PDB entry 9L5S | electron microscopy, 2.90 A resolution | chains 2 and A of the 41 polymer chains in the assembly

Chain 2:
Molecule: U2 snRNA
Source organism: Chaetomium thermophilum (strain DSM 1495 / CBS 144.50 / IMI 039719)
Sequence (193 nucleotides; each row starts with the number of its first residue):
     1 AGCUCUCUUUGCCUUUUGGCUUAGAUCAAGUGUAGUAUCUGUUCUUUUCA
    51 GUUUAAUCUCUGAAACUGCUCUACGGAGCAGAAUCGUGAUUAUACUAAUU
   101 UUUGGCCUUCGGCGGACUUCCCUCUGGGCUUGCCCAUGGUCGUCUGCCAC
   151 AGUGUCCCUGGUAUUACACUGCCUCCAGGUGACGCGACCUUCC
Not modelled in the structure: 38-193

Chain A:
Protein: PRP8
Source organism: Chaetomium thermophilum (strain DSM 1495 / CBS 144.50 / IMI 039719)
Chain sequence (2463 residues; each row starts with the number of its first residue):
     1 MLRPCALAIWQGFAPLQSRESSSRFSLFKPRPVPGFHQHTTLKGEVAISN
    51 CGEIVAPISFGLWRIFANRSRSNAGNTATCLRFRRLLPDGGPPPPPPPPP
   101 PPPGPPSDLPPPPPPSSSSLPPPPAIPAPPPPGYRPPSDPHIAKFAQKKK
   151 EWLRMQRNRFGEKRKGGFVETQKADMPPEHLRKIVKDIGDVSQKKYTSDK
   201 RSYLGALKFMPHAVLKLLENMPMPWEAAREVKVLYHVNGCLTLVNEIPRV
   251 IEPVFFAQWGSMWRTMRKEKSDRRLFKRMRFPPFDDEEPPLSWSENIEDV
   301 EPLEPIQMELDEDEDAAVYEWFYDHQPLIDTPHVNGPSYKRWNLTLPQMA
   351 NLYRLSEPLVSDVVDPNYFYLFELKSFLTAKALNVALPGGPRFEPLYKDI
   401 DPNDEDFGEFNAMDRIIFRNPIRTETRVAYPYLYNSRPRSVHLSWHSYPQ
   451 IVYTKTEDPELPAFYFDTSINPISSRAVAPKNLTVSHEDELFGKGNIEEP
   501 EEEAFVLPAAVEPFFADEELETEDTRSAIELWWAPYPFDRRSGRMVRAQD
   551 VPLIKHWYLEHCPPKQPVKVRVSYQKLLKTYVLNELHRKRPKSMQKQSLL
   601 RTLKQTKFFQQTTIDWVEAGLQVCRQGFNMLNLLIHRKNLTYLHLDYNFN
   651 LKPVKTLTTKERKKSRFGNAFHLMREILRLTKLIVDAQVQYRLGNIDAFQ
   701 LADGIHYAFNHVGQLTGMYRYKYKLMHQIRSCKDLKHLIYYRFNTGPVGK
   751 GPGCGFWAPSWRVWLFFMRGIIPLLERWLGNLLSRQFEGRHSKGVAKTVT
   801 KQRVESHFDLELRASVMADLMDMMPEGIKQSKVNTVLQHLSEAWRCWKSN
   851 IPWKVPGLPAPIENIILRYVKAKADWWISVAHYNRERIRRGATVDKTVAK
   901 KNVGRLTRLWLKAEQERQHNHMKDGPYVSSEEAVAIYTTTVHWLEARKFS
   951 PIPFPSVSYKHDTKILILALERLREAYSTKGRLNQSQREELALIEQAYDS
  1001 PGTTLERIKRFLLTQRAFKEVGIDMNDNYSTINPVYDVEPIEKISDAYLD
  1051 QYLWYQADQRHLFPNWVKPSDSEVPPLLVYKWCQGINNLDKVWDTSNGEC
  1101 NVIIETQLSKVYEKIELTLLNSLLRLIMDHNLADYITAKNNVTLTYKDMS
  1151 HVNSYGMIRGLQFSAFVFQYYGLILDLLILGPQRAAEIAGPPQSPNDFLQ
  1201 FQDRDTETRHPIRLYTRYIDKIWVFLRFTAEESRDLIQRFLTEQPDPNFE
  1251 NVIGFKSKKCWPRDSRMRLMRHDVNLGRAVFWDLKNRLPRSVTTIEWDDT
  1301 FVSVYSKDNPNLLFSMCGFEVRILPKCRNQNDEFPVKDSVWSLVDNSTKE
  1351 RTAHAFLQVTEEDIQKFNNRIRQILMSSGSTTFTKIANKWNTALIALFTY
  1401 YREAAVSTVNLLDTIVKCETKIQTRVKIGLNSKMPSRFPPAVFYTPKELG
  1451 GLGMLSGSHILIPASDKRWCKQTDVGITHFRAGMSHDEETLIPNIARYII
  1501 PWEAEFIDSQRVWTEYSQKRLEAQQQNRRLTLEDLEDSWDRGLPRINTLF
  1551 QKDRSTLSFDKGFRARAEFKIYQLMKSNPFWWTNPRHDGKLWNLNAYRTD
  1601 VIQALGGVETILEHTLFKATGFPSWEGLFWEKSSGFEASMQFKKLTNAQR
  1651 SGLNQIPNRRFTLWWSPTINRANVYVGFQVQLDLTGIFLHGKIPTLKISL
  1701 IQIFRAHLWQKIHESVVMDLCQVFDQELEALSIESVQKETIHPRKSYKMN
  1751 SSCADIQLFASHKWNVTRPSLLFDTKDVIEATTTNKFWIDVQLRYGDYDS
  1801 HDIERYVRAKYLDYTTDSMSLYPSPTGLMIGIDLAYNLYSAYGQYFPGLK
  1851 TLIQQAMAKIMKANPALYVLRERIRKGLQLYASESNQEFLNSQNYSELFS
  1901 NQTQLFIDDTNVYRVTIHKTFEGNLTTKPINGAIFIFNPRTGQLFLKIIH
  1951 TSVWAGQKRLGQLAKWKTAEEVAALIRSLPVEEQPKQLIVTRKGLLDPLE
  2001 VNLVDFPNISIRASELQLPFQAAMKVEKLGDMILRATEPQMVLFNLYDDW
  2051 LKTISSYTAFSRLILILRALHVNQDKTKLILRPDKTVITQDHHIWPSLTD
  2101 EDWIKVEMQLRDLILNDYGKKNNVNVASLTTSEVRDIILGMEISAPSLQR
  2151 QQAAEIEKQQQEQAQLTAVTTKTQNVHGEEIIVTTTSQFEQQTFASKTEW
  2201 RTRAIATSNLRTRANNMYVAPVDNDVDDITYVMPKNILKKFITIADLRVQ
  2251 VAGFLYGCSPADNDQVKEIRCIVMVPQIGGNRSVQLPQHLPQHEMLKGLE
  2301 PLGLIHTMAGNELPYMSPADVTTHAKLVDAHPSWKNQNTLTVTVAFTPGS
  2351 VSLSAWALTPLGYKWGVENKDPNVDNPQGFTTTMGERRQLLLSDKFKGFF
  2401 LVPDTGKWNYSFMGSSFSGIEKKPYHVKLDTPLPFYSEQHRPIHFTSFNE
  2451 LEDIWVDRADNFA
Not modelled in the structure: 1-141, 1884-1897, 2144-2463

Interface between chain 2 and chain A:
Contacting residue pairs - 28 pairs, chain 2 then chain A:
  U16(2) / Lys-832(A)  salt bridge to the phosphate
  U17(2) / Lys-832(A)  salt bridge to the phosphate
  U17(2) / Gln-838(A)  sugar contact
  G19(2) / Ser-806(A)  hydrogen bond to the base
  G19(2) / Asp-809(A)  hydrogen bond to the sugar
  G19(2) / Arg-813(A)  sugar contact
  G19(2) / Gln-838(A)  phosphate contact
  G19(2) / Ser-841(A)  phosphate contact
  C20(2) / Asp-809(A)  sugar contact
  C20(2) / Ser-841(A)  hydrogen bond to the phosphate
  C20(2) / Lys-873(A)  phosphate contact
  U21(2) / Glu-805(A)  sugar contact
  U21(2) / Trp-844(A)  hydrogen bond to the phosphate
  U21(2) / Lys-873(A)  salt bridge to the phosphate
  U21(2) / Lys-901(A)  hydrogen bond to the phosphate
  U22(2) / Glu-805(A)  phosphate contact
  U22(2) / Trp-877(A)  hydrogen bond to the phosphate
  U22(2) / Lys-900(A)  base contact
  U22(2) / Lys-901(A)  salt bridge to the phosphate
  U22(2) / Arg-905(A)  salt bridge to the phosphate
  U22(2) / Lys-1147(A)  hydrogen bond to the sugar
  A23(2) / Lys-848(A)  salt bridge to the phosphate
  A23(2) / Arg-908(A)  salt bridge to the phosphate
  A23(2) / Lys-1147(A)  base contact
  A23(2) / Asp-1148(A)  hydrogen bond to the base
  A25(2) / Lys-1147(A)  salt bridge to the phosphate
  A28(2) / Gln-985(A)  phosphate contact
  A28(2) / Arg-988(A)  salt bridge to the phosphate
Also at the interface, not in a pair above, chain 2 (10 interface residues in all): U14
Also at the interface, not in a pair above, chain A (21 interface residues in all): Arg-845, Asn-984

In short:
Chain 2 and chain A form an interface of 10 and 21 residues respectively, with 8 hydrogen bonds and 9 salt
bridges. Polar pairs include G19(2)/Ser-806(A), A23(2)/Asp-1148(A) and G19(2)/Asp-809(A).
Here chain 2 is U2 snRNA and chain A is PRP8, both from Chaetomium thermophilum (strain DSM 1495 / CBS 144.50
/ IMI 039719). Entry 9L5S (Cryo-EM structure of the thermophile spliceosome (state B*Q1)) was determined by
electron microscopy (same publication as 9L5R and 9L5T).
